PDB entry 7RAI | electron microscopy, 3.24 A resolution | chains C and D of the 12 polymer chains in the assembly

== Chain C ==
Name: Envelope glycoprotein gp160
Organism: Human immunodeficiency virus 1
UniProtKB: Q2N0S6 (Q2N0S6_9HIV1); the construct lacks a stretch of the UniProt sequence and is renumbered around it, so the offset changes along the chain: 31-141 = UniProt 30-140; 150-187 = UniProt 141-178; 189-309 = UniProt 188-308; 312-321 = UniProt 309-318; 2 more segments
Chain sequence (476 residues; numbered 31 to 508 plus 10 insertion-coded residues; 12 numbers in that range are skipped by the numbering (no residue carries them; nothing is unmodelled there); the number before each row is that of its first residue; a row labelled like 187A-187I holds insertion residues (187A, then the next letters in order)):
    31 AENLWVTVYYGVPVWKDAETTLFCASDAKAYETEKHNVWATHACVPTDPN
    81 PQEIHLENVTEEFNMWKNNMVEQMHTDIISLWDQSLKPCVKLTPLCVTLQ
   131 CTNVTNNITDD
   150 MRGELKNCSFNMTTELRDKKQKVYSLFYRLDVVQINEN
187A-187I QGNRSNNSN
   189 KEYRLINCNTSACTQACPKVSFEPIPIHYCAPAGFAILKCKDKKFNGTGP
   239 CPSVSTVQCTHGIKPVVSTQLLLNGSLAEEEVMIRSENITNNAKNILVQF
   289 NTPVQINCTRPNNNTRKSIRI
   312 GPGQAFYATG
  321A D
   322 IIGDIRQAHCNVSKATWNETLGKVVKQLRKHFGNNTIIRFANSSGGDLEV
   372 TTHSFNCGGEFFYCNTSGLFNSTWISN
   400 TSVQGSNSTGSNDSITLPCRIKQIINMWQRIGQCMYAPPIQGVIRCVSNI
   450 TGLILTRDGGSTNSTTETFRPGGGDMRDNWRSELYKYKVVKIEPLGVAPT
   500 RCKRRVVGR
Unresolved in the structure: 59-63, 187A-187I, 400-409, 505-508
Construct notes: engineered mutation Cys201 (Ile200 in Q2N0S6), Asn332 (Thr330 in Q2N0S6), Cys433 (Ala430 in Q2N0S6), Cys501 (Ala498 in Q2N0S6)
Cystine bridges: Cys54-Cys74, Cys119-Cys205, Cys126-Cys196, Cys131-Cys157, Cys201-Cys433, Cys228-Cys239, Cys296-Cys331, Cys378-Cys445, Cys385-Cys418
Covalently attached groups: N-acetylglucosamine (NAG) linked to Asn88, Asn133, Asn137, Asn156, Asn160, Asn197, Asn234, Asn262, Asn276, Asn295, Asn332, Asn339, Asn355, Asn363, Asn386, Asn392, Asn448; glycan linked to Asn301
Reported in the primary citation:
  - post-translational modification sites: Asn137, Asn156, Asn197, Asn262, Asn301

== Chain D ==
Name: HIV-1 Envelope Glycoprotein BG505 SOSIP.664 gp41
Organism: Human immunodeficiency virus 1
UniProtKB: Q2N0S6 (Q2N0S6_9HIV1); residues 512-664 here correspond to UniProt positions 509-661 (UniProt number = residue number - 3)
Chain sequence (153 residues; numbered 512 to 664; the number before each row is that of its first residue):
   512 AVGIGAVFLGFLGAAGSTMGAASMTLTVQARNLLSGIVQQQSNLLRAPEA
   562 QQHLLKLTVWGIKQLQARVLAVERYLRDQQLLGIWGCSGKLICCTNVPWN
   612 SSWSNRNLSEIWDNMTWLQWDKEISNYTQIIYGLLEESQNQQEKNEQDLL
   662 ALD
Unresolved in the structure: 512-515, 548-568
Construct notes: engineered mutation Pro559 (Ile556 in Q2N0S6), Cys605 (Thr602 in Q2N0S6)
Cystine bridges: Cys598-Cys604
Small-molecule neighbours: N-acetylglucosamine (NAG; 2-acetamido-2-deoxy-beta-D-glucopyranose): Phe519, Gly527, Ser528

== Chain C / chain D interface ==
Pairs across the interface - 90 pairs, chain C then chain D:
  Leu34(C) - Trp610(D)  hydrogen bond (backbone-backbone)
  Leu34(C) - Leu619(D)  hydrophobic
  Trp35(C) - Asn607(D)
  Trp35(C) - Val608(D)
  Trp35(C) - Pro609(D)
  Val36(C) - Thr606(D)  hydrogen bond (backbone-backbone)
  Val36(C) - Val608(D)  hydrogen bond (backbone-backbone)
  Val36(C) - Trp610(D)  hydrophobic
  Thr37(C) - Cys604(D)
  Thr37(C) - Cys605(D)
  Val38(C) - Leu593(D)  hydrophobic
  Val38(C) - Trp596(D)  hydrophobic
  Val38(C) - Cys598(D)  hydrophobic
  Val38(C) - Leu602(D)
  Val38(C) - Ile603(D)
  Val38(C) - Cys604(D)  hydrogen bond (backbone-backbone)
  Tyr39(C) - Leu602(D)
  Tyr39(C) - Ile603(D)  hydrophobic
  Tyr39(C) - Trp623(D)
  Tyr39(C) - Trp628(D)  hydrophobic
  Tyr40(C) - Leu537(D)
  Tyr40(C) - Tyr586(D)
  Tyr40(C) - Gln590(D)
  Tyr40(C) - Leu593(D)  hydrophobic
  Tyr40(C) - Lys601(D)
  Tyr40(C) - Leu602(D)  hydrogen bond (backbone-backbone)
  Gly41(C) - Leu537(D)
  Gly41(C) - Gln540(D)
  Val42(C) - Trp628(D)
  Pro43(C) - Leu523(D)  hydrophobic
  Pro43(C) - Gln540(D)
  Pro43(C) - Trp628(D)
  Pro43(C) - Leu629(D)
  Val44(C) - Trp628(D)
  Val44(C) - Leu629(D)
  Val44(C) - Asp632(D)
  Trp45(C) - Leu523(D)  hydrophobic
  Trp45(C) - Ala526(D)  hydrophobic
  Trp45(C) - Leu629(D)
  Lys46(C) - Asp632(D)  salt bridge
  Thr51(C) - Lys574(D)
  Leu52(C) - Lys574(D)  hydrogen bond (backbone-side chain)
  Cys54(C) - Trp571(D)  hydrophobic
  Trp69(C) - Trp571(D)
  Ala70(C) - Trp571(D)
  Ala73(C) - Trp571(D)
  Val75(C) - Gln575(D)
  Ile84(C) - Val518(D)
  Leu86(C) - Leu523(D)
  Glu87(C) - Gly527(D)
  Gln103(C) - Lys574(D)  hydrogen bond
  Asp107(C) - Trp571(D)
  Asp107(C) - Lys574(D)  salt bridge
  Ser110(C) - Val570(D)
  Leu111(C) - Trp571(D)  hydrophobic
  Gln114(C) - Val570(D)
  Tyr217(C) - Trp571(D)
  Pro220(C) - Ala578(D)  hydrophobic
  Ala221(C) - Leu545(D)
  Ala221(C) - Gly547(D)
  Ala221(C) - Ala582(D)
  Gly222(C) - Leu544(D)
  Gly222(C) - Arg585(D)
  Thr244(C) - Leu523(D)
  Lys490(C) - Arg585(D)
  Ile491(C) - Phe522(D)  hydrophobic
  Ile491(C) - Leu523(D)  hydrophobic
  Ile491(C) - Arg585(D)  hydrogen bond (backbone-side chain)
  Pro493(C) - Leu544(D)  hydrophobic
  Pro493(C) - Asp589(D)
  Leu494(C) - Leu592(D)  hydrophobic
  Leu494(C) - Leu593(D)  hydrophobic
  Leu494(C) - Trp596(D)  hydrophobic
  Val496(C) - Trp631(D)  hydrogen bond (backbone-side chain)
  Ala497(C) - Trp623(D)  hydrophobic
  Ala497(C) - Trp628(D)  hydrophobic
  Pro498(C) - Trp610(D)  hydrophobic
  Pro498(C) - Leu619(D)
  Pro498(C) - Trp623(D)  hydrogen bond (backbone-side chain)
  Pro498(C) - Trp631(D)
  Arg500(C) - Leu619(D)
  Cys501(C) - Cys605(D)  disulfide
  Lys502(C) - Cys605(D)  hydrogen bond (backbone-side chain)
  Lys502(C) - Asn607(D)
  Arg503(C) - Gly597(D)  hydrogen bond (side chain-backbone)
  Arg503(C) - Cys598(D)
  Arg503(C) - Cys605(D)
  Arg503(C) - Thr606(D)  hydrogen bond
  Arg503(C) - Asn607(D)
  Arg503(C) - Gln653(D)
Other interface residues (no listed pair), chain C (55 interface residues in all): Thr50, Phe53, Cys74, Gln82, Asn88, Phe223, Ala224, Gln246, Glu492, Gly495, Thr499
Other interface residues (no listed pair), chain D (61 interface residues in all): Gly521, Gly524, Ala525, Met530, Ala533, Ser534, Ala541, Asn543, Ser546, Thr569, Gln577, Leu581, Trp614, Arg617, Ile622, Ile642, Tyr643, Leu646, Gln650
Disulfides between the chains: Cys501(C)-Cys605(D)

== Overview ==
55 residues of chain C face 61 of chain D across their interface, with 1 disulfide bond, 13 hydrogen bonds and
2 salt bridges. Polar contacts include Lys46(C)-Asp632(D), Asp107(C)-Lys574(D) and Leu52(C)-Lys574(D). Ligands
of chain D: N-acetylglucosamine. From the paper: modification sites Asn137(C), Asn156(C) and Asn197(C) among
others.
Here chain C is Envelope glycoprotein gp160 and chain D is HIV-1 Envelope Glycoprotein BG505 SOSIP.664 gp41,
both from Human immunodeficiency virus 1. Entry 7RAI (Cryo-EM structure of M4008_N1 Fab in complex with BG505
DS-SOSIP.664 Env trimer) was determined by electron microscopy.
